6WTD - chains X and U of the 16 polymer chains in the assembly; structure by electron microscopy, 4.20 A resolution (low resolution: residue-level contacts below are approximate; hydrogen-bond / salt-bridge calls are withheld).

== Chain X ==
Molecule: ATP synthase subunit a
Source organism: Saccharomyces cerevisiae
UniProtKB: P00854 (ATP6_YEAST); residues 1-249 here correspond to UniProt positions 11-259 (UniProt number = residue number + 10)
Amino-acid sequence (249 residues; each row starts with the number of its first residue):
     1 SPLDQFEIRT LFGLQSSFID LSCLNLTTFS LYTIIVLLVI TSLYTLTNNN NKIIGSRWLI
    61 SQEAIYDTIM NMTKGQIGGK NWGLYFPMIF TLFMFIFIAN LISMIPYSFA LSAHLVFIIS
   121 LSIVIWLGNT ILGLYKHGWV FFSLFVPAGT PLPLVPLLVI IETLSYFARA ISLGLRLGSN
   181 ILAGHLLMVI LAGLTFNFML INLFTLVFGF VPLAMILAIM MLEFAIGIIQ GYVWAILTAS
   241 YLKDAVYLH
Disordered / not traced: 1-25, 249
From the paper describing this entry:
  - conformationally variable residues (side-chain flip): Asn197, Val207, Met215, Glu223

== Chain U ==
Molecule: ATP synthase subunit f, mitochondrial
Source organism: Saccharomyces cerevisiae (strain ATCC 204508 / S288c)
UniProtKB: Q06405 (ATPK_YEAST); residues 1-95 here correspond to UniProt positions 7-101 (UniProt number = residue number + 6)
Amino-acid sequence (95 residues; row label = number of the first residue in the row):
     1 VSTLIPPKVV SSKNIGSAPN AKRIANVVHF YKSLPQGPAP AIKANTRLAR YKAKYFDGDN
    61 ASGKPLWHFA LGIIAFGYSM EYYFHLRHHK GAEEH
Disordered / not traced: 1-18, 87-95

== How chain X and chain U interact ==
Contacting residue pairs (20; chain X residue first):
  Thr45(X) - Lys52(U)
  Leu46(X) - Tyr51(U)
  Leu46(X) - Lys52(U)
  Leu46(X) - Phe56(U)
  Asn49(X) - Phe56(U)
  Arg57(X) - Ala61(U)
  Trp58(X) - Tyr55(U)
  Trp58(X) - Phe56(U)
  Trp58(X) - Asp57(U)
  Trp58(X) - Ala61(U)
  Trp58(X) - Ser62(U)
  Trp58(X) - Pro65(U)
  Leu101(X) - Phe69(U)
  Ile105(X) - Ile73(U)
  Ile105(X) - Ile74(U)
  Pro106(X) - Ile74(U)
  Tyr107(X) - Ile74(U)
  Tyr107(X) - Gly77(U)
  Tyr107(X) - Tyr78(U)
  Tyr107(X) - Glu81(U)
Other interface residues (no listed pair), chain X (13 interface residues in all): Leu31, Ile35, Val39, Met104
Other interface residues (no listed pair), chain U (16 interface residues in all): Ala70, Met80

== In short ==
13 residues of chain X face 16 of chain U across their interface. From the paper: conformational variability
at Asn197(X), Val207(X) and Met215(X) among others.
Here chain X is ATP synthase subunit a (Saccharomyces cerevisiae) and chain U is ATP synthase subunit f,
mitochondrial (Saccharomyces cerevisiae (strain ATCC 204508 / S288c)). Entry 6WTD (Monomer yeast ATP synthase
Fo reconstituted in nanodisc with inhibitor of Bedaquiline bound) was determined by electron microscopy.
